PDB entry 1DQI | X-ray diffraction, 1.70 A resolution | chains A and B of the 4 polymer chains in the assembly

[Chain A (and B)]
Protein: Superoxide reductase
From: Pyrococcus furiosus
Notes: chain B of this document is another copy of the same molecule, construct and numbering; everything in this record applies to it too
UniProt: P82385 (SOR_PYRFU); residues 1-124 here = UniProt positions 1-124
Chain sequence (124 residues; each row starts with the number of its first residue):
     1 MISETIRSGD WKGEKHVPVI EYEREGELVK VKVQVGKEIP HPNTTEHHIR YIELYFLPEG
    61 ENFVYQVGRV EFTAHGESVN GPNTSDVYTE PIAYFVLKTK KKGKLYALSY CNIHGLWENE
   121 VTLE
Metal / ion sites: Fe ion: Glu14, His16, His41, His47, Cys111, His114

[Interface between chain A and chain B]
Contacting residue pairs (53; chain A residue first):
  Met1(A) with Tyr106(B); Glu118(B); Glu120(B), hydrogen bond (backbone-side chain)
  Ile2(A) with Ile6(B), hydrophobic; Tyr55(B), hydrophobic; Tyr106(B), hydrophobic; Glu118(B), hydrogen bond (backbone-side chain)
  Ser3(A) with Ser3(B)
  Glu4(A) with Lys104(B), salt bridge; Tyr106(B), hydrogen bond
  Thr5(A) with Val64(B); Tyr106(B)
  Ile6(A) with Ile2(B), hydrophobic
  Arg7(A) with Asn62(B), hydrogen bond (side chain-backbone); Phe63(B)
  Trp11(A) with Phe63(B), hydrophobic
  Tyr51(A) with Tyr55(B), hydrogen bond; Gln66(B), hydrogen bond
  Glu53(A) with Glu53(B)
  Tyr55(A) with Ile2(B), hydrophobic; Tyr51(B), hydrogen bond; Leu116(B), hydrophobic
  Asn62(A) with Arg7(B), hydrogen bond (backbone-side chain)
  Phe63(A) with Arg7(B); Ile113(B); His114(B); Gly115(B)
  Val64(A) with Thr5(B); Tyr110(B); Gly115(B)
  Tyr65(A) with Tyr110(B); Asn112(B)
  Gln66(A) with Tyr51(B), hydrogen bond; Tyr110(B), hydrogen bond (backbone-side chain)
  Arg69(A) with Arg69(B)
  Lys104(A) with Glu4(B), salt bridge
  Tyr106(A) with Met1(B); Ile2(B), hydrophobic; Glu4(B), hydrogen bond; Thr5(B)
  Tyr110(A) with Val64(B); Tyr65(B); Gln66(B), hydrogen bond (side chain-backbone)
  Asn112(A) with Tyr65(B)
  Ile113(A) with Phe63(B)
  His114(A) with Phe63(B)
  Gly115(A) with Phe63(B); Val64(B)
  Leu116(A) with Tyr55(B), hydrophobic; Val64(B)
  Glu118(A) with Met1(B); Ile2(B), hydrogen bond (side chain-backbone)
  Glu120(A) with Met1(B), hydrogen bond (side chain-backbone)
Interface residues without a listed pair, chain A (31 interface residues in all): Ser8, Leu57, Glu71, Leu108
Interface residues without a listed pair, chain B (28 interface residues in all): Leu57, Leu108

[Overview]
The interface between chain A and chain B involves 31 residues on one side and 28 on the other; the contacts
include 14 hydrogen bonds and 2 salt bridges. Polar pairs include Glu4(A)-Lys104(B), Met1(A)-Glu120(B) and
Ile2(A)-Glu118(B).
Chain A and chain B are both Superoxide reductase (Pyrococcus furiosus); the structure, Crystal structure of
superoxide reductase from P. furiosus in the oxidized state at 1.7 angstroms resolution, was determined by
X-ray diffraction together with 1DQK and 1DO6 from the same study.
